Entry 2FWF (X-ray diffraction, 1.30 A resolution); this record covers chain A.

== Chain A ==
Name: Thiol:disulfide interchange protein dsbD
From: Escherichia coli
Notes: EC 1.8.1.8; fragment: C-Terminal Domain, Residues 419-546
Reference sequence: P36655 (DSBD_ECOLI); residues 419-546 here correspond to UniProt positions 438-565 (UniProt number = residue number + 19)
Amino-acid sequence (134 residues; each row starts with the number of its first residue):
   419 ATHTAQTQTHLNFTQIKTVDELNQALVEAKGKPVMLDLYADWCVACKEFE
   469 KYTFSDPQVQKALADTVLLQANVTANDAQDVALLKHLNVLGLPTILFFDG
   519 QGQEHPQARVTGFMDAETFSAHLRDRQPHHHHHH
Unresolved in the structure: 419-427, 551-552
Construct notes: expression tag (547-552)
Bound ions: Na+ near Gln-442 (its only coordinating residue here)

== In short ==
Chain A is Thiol:disulfide interchange protein dsbD (Escherichia coli); the structure, high resolution crystal
structure of the C-terminal domain of the electron transfer catalyst DsbD (reduced form), was determined by
X-ray diffraction, deposited together with 2FWE, 2FWG and 2FWH.
